Entry 8IUG (electron microscopy, 2.86 A resolution); this record covers chains L and R of the 37 polymer chains in the assembly.

# Chain L
Name: Reaction center protein L chain
Source organism: Roseiflexus castenholzii
UniProt: Q83XD0 (Q83XD0_9CHLR); residue numbers follow UniProt; this construct covers 1-641
Sequence (641 residues; row label = number of the first residue in the row):
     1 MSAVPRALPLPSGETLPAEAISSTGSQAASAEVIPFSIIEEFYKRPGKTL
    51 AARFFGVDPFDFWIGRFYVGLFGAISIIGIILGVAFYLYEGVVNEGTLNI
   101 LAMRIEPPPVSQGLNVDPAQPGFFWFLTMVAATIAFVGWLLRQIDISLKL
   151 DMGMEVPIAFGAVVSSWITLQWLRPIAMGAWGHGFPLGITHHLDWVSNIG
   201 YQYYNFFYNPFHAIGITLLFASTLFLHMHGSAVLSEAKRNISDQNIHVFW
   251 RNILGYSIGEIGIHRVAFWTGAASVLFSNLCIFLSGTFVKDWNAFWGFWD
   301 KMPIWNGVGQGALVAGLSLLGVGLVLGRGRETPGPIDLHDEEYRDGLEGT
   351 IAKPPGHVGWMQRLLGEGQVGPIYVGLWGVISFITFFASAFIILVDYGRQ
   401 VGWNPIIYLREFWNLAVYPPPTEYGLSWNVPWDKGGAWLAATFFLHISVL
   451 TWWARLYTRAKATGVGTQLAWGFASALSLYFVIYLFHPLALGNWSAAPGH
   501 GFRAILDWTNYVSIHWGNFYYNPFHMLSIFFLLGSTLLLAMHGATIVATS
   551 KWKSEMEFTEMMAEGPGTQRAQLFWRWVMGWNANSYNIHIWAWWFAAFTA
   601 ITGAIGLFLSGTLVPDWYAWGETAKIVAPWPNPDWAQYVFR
Disordered / not traced: 1-29, 316-641
Metal / ion sites: Mn2+: His-229, His-264 (shared with 3 residues of chain M)
Small-molecule neighbours:
  - bacteriochlorophyll a (BCL), molecule 1: Val-84, Tyr-87, Ile-100, Phe-136, Trp-167, Leu-170, Phe-185, Ile-189, His-192, Leu-193
  - bacteriochlorophyll a (BCL), molecule 2: Phe-136, Val-163, Val-164, Ser-166, Trp-167, Leu-170, Trp-195, Val-196, Ser-197, Ile-199, Gly-200, Tyr-201, Phe-206, Phe-207, His-212, Gly-215, Ile-216, Leu-219, Phe-220, Val-275, Ser-278, Asn-279, Cys-281, Ile-282
  - bacteriochlorophyll a (BCL), molecule 3: Val-196, Tyr-201, Phe-207, Phe-220
  - 2-O-octyl-beta-D-glucopyranose (BGL), molecule 1: Leu-50, Arg-53, Ile-144, Leu-148, Asp-151, Met-152, Met-154
  - 2-O-octyl-beta-D-glucopyranose (BGL), molecule 2: Gly-113, Leu-114, Asn-115, Trp-172, Ile-176, Trp-181
  - 2-O-octyl-beta-D-glucopyranose (BGL), molecule 3: Phe-288, Val-289, Lys-290, Asp-291, Ala-294, Phe-295
  - 2-O-octyl-beta-D-glucopyranose (BGL), molecule 4: Ala-294, Phe-295, Gly-297, Phe-298
  - 2-O-octyl-beta-D-glucopyranose (BGL), molecule 5: Phe-298, Lys-301, Met-302, Pro-303, Ile-304
  - bacteriopheophytin a (BPH), molecule 1: Gly-79, Ile-80, Gly-83, Val-84, Tyr-87, Thr-128, Ala-132, Ala-135, Phe-136, Trp-139, Gln-143, Val-156, Ala-159, Phe-160, Val-163, Trp-167, Phe-185, Leu-187, Gly-188, Ile-189, His-192, Gly-271, Val-275
  - bacteriopheophytin a (BPH), molecule 2: Phe-207, Ala-213, Ile-216, Thr-217, Phe-220, Ala-221, Leu-224
  - bacteriopheophytin a (BPH), molecule 3: Phe-220, Thr-223, Leu-224, His-227, Met-228, Leu-254
  - Menaquinone 11 (MQE; 2-methyl-3-[(2E,6E,10E,14E,18E,22E,26E,30E,34E,38E)-3,7,11,15,19,23,27,31,35,39,43-undecamethyltetratetraconta-2,6,10,1 4,18,22,26,30,34,38,42-undecaen-1-yl]naphthalene-1,4-dione), molecule 1: Phe-60, Phe-67, Val-69, Gly-73, Ala-74, Ile-75, Ile-77, Ile-78, Ile-80, Trp-139, Arg-142
  - Menaquinone 11 (MQE), molecule 2: Leu-218, Phe-225, Met-228, His-229, Ala-232, Ile-246, His-247, Trp-250, Tyr-256, Ser-257, Ile-258, Gly-259, Glu-260, Ile-263, Val-266, Trp-269, Thr-270, Ala-273, Phe-277

# Chain R
Name: Alpha subunit of light-harvesting 1
Source organism: Roseiflexus castenholzii
UniProt: Q83XD1 (Q83XD1_9CHLR); numbering as in UniProt (aligned over 1-42)
Sequence (42 residues; each row starts with the number of its first residue):
     1 MKDRPFEFRTSVVVSTLLGLVMALLIHFVVLSSGAFNWLRAP
Disordered / not traced: 1-2, 42
Small-molecule neighbours:
  - bacteriochlorophyll a (BCL), molecule 1: Arg-4, Phe-6, Glu-7, Phe-8, Ser-11, Val-12, Ser-15
  - bacteriochlorophyll a (BCL), molecule 2: Phe-6, Ser-11, Val-14, Ser-15, Leu-18, Ile-26
  - bacteriochlorophyll a (BCL), molecule 3: Val-12, Thr-16, Gly-19, Leu-20, Ala-23, His-27, Val-30, Phe-36, Trp-38, Leu-39
  - bacteriochlorophyll a (BCL), molecule 4: Gly-19, Met-22, Ala-23, Ile-26, His-27, Val-30, Phe-36
  - Menaquinone 11 (MQE; 2-methyl-3-[(2E,6E,10E,14E,18E,22E,26E,30E,34E,38E)-3,7,11,15,19,23,27,31,35,39,43-undecamethyltetratetraconta-2,6,10,1 4,18,22,26,30,34,38,42-undecaen-1-yl]naphthalene-1,4-dione): Val-13, Thr-16, Leu-17, Leu-20
  - gamma-Carotene (U4Z), molecule 1: Val-12, Ser-15, Thr-16, Leu-18, Gly-19, Met-22, Val-29
  - gamma-Carotene (U4Z), molecule 2: Leu-20, Ala-23, Leu-24, His-27, Trp-38

# Chain L / chain R interface
Residue-residue contacts - 11 pairs, chain L then chain R:
  Phe-62(L) with Arg-9(R)
  Ile-78(L) with Leu-17(R), hydrophobic
  Ile-81(L) with Val-21(R), hydrophobic
  Ala-85(L) with Leu-25(R), hydrophobic
  Phe-86(L) with Leu-25(R), hydrophobic; Phe-28(R), hydrophobic
  Tyr-89(L) with Val-29(R)
  Pro-118(L) with Leu-31(R), hydrophobic; Ser-32(R)
  Phe-124(L) with Phe-28(R); Ser-32(R)
Interface residues without a listed pair, chain L (14 interface residues in all): Phe-60, Ile-64, Ile-77, Leu-82, Phe-123, Leu-127
Interface residues without a listed pair, chain R (11 interface residues in all): Thr-10, Val-13, Leu-24

# In short
Chain L and chain R form an interface of 14 and 11 residues respectively. One Menaquinone 11 molecule is bound
between chain L and chain R.
Chain L is Reaction center protein L chain and chain R is Alpha subunit of light-harvesting 1, both from
Roseiflexus castenholzii; the structure, Cryo-EM structure of the RC-LH core complex from roseiflexus
castenholzii, was determined by electron microscopy together with 8IUN from the same study.
